PDB entry 2Z3X | X-ray diffraction, 2.10 A resolution | chains E and B of the 5 polymer chains in the assembly

# Chain E
Molecule: 11-nt DNA strand
Sequence (11 nucleotides; row label = number of the first residue in the row):
    12 CCCCCCCCCCA

# Chain B
Protein: Small, acid-soluble spore protein C
Organism: Bacillus subtilis
Notes: fragment: alpha/beta-type
Reference sequence: P02958 (SSPC_BACSU); residues 2-61 here correspond to UniProt positions 13-72 (UniProt number = residue number + 11)
Chain sequence (63 residues; numbered 2 to 64; the number before each row is that of its first residue):
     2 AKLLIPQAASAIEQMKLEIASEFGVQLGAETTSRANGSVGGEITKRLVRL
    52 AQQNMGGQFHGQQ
Not modelled in the structure: 58-64
Sequence notes: engineered mutation Ala-2 (Asn13 in P02958), Lys-3 (Asp14 in P02958); expression tag (62-64)
UniProt features mapped onto this chain:
  - site: Glu-19, Ile-20 (Cleavage)
From the paper describing this entry:
  - post-translational modification sites: Asn-37 (citing earlier work)
  - self-association interface (contacts with another copy of this molecule); pairs are residue here / residue on that copy: Glu-31/Arg-35 (hydrogen bond), Ile-6
  - binding site for the 11-nt DNA strand: Leu-5, Lys-17, Ser-34, Gly-38, Gly-41, Thr-45, Gln-53
  - binding site for the 11-nt DNA strand (chain E): Leu-5, Lys-17, Ser-34, Arg-35, Thr-45, Gln-53

# Chain E / chain B interface
Contacting residue pairs (20):
  DC12(E) / Leu-5(B)  phosphate contact
  DC12(E) / Thr-45(B)  hydrogen bond to the base
  DC13(E) / Leu-4(B)  phosphate contact
  DC13(E) / Leu-5(B)  hydrogen bond to the phosphate
  DC13(E) / Gly-41(B)  base contact
  DC13(E) / Ile-44(B)  sugar contact
  DC13(E) / Thr-45(B)  hydrogen bond to the sugar
  DC14(E) / Ile-13(B)  phosphate contact
  DC14(E) / Lys-17(B)  phosphate contact
  DC14(E) / Asn-37(B)  sugar contact
  DC14(E) / Gly-38(B)  hydrogen bond to the base
  DC14(E) / Gly-41(B)  hydrogen bond to the sugar
  DC14(E) / Ile-44(B)  sugar contact
  DC15(E) / Lys-17(B)  salt bridge to the phosphate
  DC15(E) / Leu-28(B)  sugar contact
  DC15(E) / Gly-29(B)  phosphate contact
  DC15(E) / Ala-30(B)  hydrogen bond to the phosphate
  DC15(E) / Asn-37(B)  sugar contact
  DC16(E) / Gly-29(B)  phosphate contact
  DC16(E) / Ala-30(B)  hydrogen bond to the phosphate
Other interface residues (no listed pair), chain B (17 interface residues in all): Ala-2, Lys-3, Ser-34, Val-40, Gly-42

# Overview
The interface between chain E and chain B involves 5 residues on one side and 17 on the other; the contacts
include 7 hydrogen bonds and 1 salt bridge. Among the polar pairs are DC12(E)/Thr-45(B), DC14(E)/Gly-38(B) and
DC13(E)/Thr-45(B). From the paper: a binding site for the 11-nt DNA strand at Leu-5(B), Lys-17(B) and
Ser-34(B) among others; a binding site for the 11-nt DNA strand (chain E) at Leu-5(B), Lys-17(B) and Ser-34(B)
among others.
Chain E is an 11-nt DNA strand and chain B is Small, acid-soluble spore protein C (Bacillus subtilis); the
structure, Structure of a Protein-DNA Complex Essential for DNA Protection in Spore of Bacillus Species, was
determined by X-ray diffraction.
